Entry 9I0M (electron microscopy, 3.01 A resolution); this record covers chains E and F of the 8 polymer chains in the assembly.

[Chain E (and F)]
Name: Inosine-5'-monophosphate dehydrogenase
From: Mycolicibacterium smegmatis MC2 155
Notes: EC 1.1.1.205; chain F of this document is another copy of the same molecule, construct and numbering; everything in this record applies to it too
Reference sequence: A0QSU3 (A0QSU3_MYCS2); residues 1-513 here = UniProt positions 1-513
Amino-acid sequence (513 residues; numbered 1 to 513; the number before each row is that of its first residue):
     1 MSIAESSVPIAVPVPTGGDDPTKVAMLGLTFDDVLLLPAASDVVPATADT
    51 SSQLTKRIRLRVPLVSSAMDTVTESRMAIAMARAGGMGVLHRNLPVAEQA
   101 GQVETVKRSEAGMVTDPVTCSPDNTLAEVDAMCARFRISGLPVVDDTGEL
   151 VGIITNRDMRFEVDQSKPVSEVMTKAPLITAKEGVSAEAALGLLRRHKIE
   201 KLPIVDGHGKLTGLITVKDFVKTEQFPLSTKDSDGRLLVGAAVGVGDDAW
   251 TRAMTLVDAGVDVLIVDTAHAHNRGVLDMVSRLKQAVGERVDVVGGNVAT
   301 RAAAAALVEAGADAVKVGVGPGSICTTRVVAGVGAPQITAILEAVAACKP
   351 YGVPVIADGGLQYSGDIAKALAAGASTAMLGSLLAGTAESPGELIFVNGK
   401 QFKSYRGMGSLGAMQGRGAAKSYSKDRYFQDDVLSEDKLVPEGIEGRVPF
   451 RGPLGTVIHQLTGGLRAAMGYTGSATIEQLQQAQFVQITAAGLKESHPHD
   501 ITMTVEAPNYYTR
Unresolved in the structure: 1-11, 110-222, 416-438, 513
Metal / ion sites: K+ site 1: Gly320, Gly322, Cys325 (shared with 2 residues of chain H); K+ site 2: Glu495, Ser496 (shared with Gly320(F), Gly322(F), Cys325(F) of chain F)
Ligand contacts: inosinic acid (IMP): Ser67, Met69, Lys316, Pro321, Gly322, Ser323, Ile324, Cys325, Asp358, Gly359, Gly360, Leu361, Met379, Leu380, Gly381, Ser382, Tyr405, Gly407, Met408, Gly409, Ser410, Glu442, Gly443

[Interface between chain E and chain F]
Residue-residue contacts (105):
  Met26(E) - Pro15(F)
  Leu27(E) - Pro15(F)  hydrogen bond (backbone-backbone)
  Leu27(E) - Thr16(F)
  Leu29(E) - Thr16(F)
  Leu35(E) - Arg328(F)
  Leu35(E) - Gly334(F)
  Leu36(E) - Gly332(F)  hydrogen bond (backbone-backbone)
  Leu36(E) - Val333(F)
  Leu36(E) - Gly334(F)  hydrogen bond (backbone-backbone)
  Leu37(E) - Ala25(F)  hydrophobic
  Pro38(E) - His270(F)
  Pro38(E) - Thr300(F)
  Pro38(E) - Val333(F)  hydrophobic
  Ala39(E) - His270(F)  hydrogen bond (backbone-side chain)
  Ala39(E) - His272(F)
  Ala40(E) - His272(F)  hydrogen bond (backbone-side chain)
  Ser41(E) - His270(F)
  Ser41(E) - His272(F)  hydrogen bond (backbone-backbone)
  Ser41(E) - Asn273(F)
  Ser41(E) - Arg274(F)
  Asp42(E) - Arg274(F)
  Arg301(E) - Pro13(F)
  Arg301(E) - Asp19(F)  salt bridge
  Thr339(E) - Thr16(F)  hydrogen bond (side chain-backbone)
  Leu342(E) - Thr16(F)
  Leu342(E) - Gly17(F)
  Glu343(E) - Gly17(F)
  Glu343(E) - Gly18(F)  hydrogen bond (side chain-backbone)
  Tyr363(E) - Val329(F)
  Ser364(E) - Val330(F)  hydrogen bond (side chain-backbone)
  Gly365(E) - Val329(F)  hydrogen bond (backbone-backbone)
  Gly365(E) - Val330(F)  hydrogen bond (backbone-backbone)
  Gly365(E) - Ala331(F)
  Gly365(E) - Gly332(F)
  Ala368(E) - Ala331(F)
  Lys369(E) - Gly332(F)
  Ala372(E) - Lys23(F)  hydrogen bond (backbone-side chain)
  Gly463(E) - Val440(F)
  Gly464(E) - Val330(F)
  Gly464(E) - Ala331(F)
  Ala467(E) - Glu442(F)
  Ala468(E) - Ala331(F)
  Tyr471(E) - Ala269(F)
  Tyr471(E) - His270(F)  hydrogen bond (backbone-side chain)
  Tyr471(E) - Thr327(F)
  Tyr471(E) - Val333(F)  hydrophobic
  Tyr471(E) - Glu442(F)
  Gln481(E) - Lys23(F)  hydrogen bond (backbone-side chain)
  Gln482(E) - Lys23(F)
  Ala483(E) - Lys23(F)  hydrogen bond (backbone-side chain)
  Gln484(E) - Thr22(F)  hydrogen bond (side chain-backbone)
  Gln484(E) - Lys23(F)
  Gln484(E) - Ala25(F)
  Phe485(E) - Lys23(F)  hydrogen bond (backbone-backbone)
  Phe485(E) - Val24(F)
  Phe485(E) - Ala25(F)  hydrogen bond (backbone-backbone)
  Phe485(E) - Met26(F)
  Val486(E) - Met26(F)
  Val486(E) - Gly28(F)
  Val486(E) - Gly334(F)
  Gln487(E) - Val24(F)
  Gln487(E) - Met26(F)  hydrogen bond (backbone-backbone)
  Gln487(E) - Leu27(F)
  Gln487(E) - Gly28(F)  hydrogen bond (backbone-backbone)
  Ile488(E) - Pro336(F)  hydrophobic
  Thr489(E) - Asp33(F)  hydrogen bond
  Ala491(E) - Thr30(F)
  Ala491(E) - Asp32(F)
  Ala491(E) - Asp33(F)
  Gly492(E) - Thr30(F)
  Gly492(E) - Arg328(F)  hydrogen bond (backbone-side chain)
  Lys494(E) - Asp32(F)  salt bridge
  Lys494(E) - Leu493(F)
  Glu495(E) - Thr30(F)  hydrogen bond
  Glu495(E) - Pro321(F)
  Glu495(E) - Arg328(F)  salt bridge
  Glu495(E) - Pro336(F)
  Ser496(E) - Cys325(F)
  Ser496(E) - Arg328(F)  hydrogen bond
  Ser496(E) - Val329(F)
  His497(E) - Val329(F)
  Pro498(E) - Ser323(F)
  Pro498(E) - Thr326(F)
  Pro498(E) - Ile444(F)  hydrophobic
  His499(E) - Pro321(F)  hydrogen bond (side chain-backbone)
  His499(E) - Gly322(F)
  His499(E) - Ser323(F)  hydrogen bond (backbone-backbone)
  His499(E) - Gln362(F)
  Asp500(E) - Gln362(F)  hydrogen bond
  Ile501(E) - Ser323(F)
  Ile501(E) - Ile444(F)  hydrophobic
  Ile501(E) - Gly446(F)
  Thr502(E) - Gly446(F)
  Thr502(E) - Arg447(F)  hydrogen bond (backbone-backbone)
  Met503(E) - Ile444(F)  hydrophobic
  Met503(E) - Glu445(F)
  Thr504(E) - Glu445(F)  hydrogen bond (backbone-backbone)
  Thr504(E) - Gly446(F)
  Thr504(E) - Arg447(F)  hydrogen bond
  Val505(E) - Glu445(F)
  Pro508(E) - Pro441(F)  hydrophobic
  Asn509(E) - Val330(F)
  Asn509(E) - Val440(F)
  Asn509(E) - Pro441(F)  hydrogen bond (side chain-backbone)
  Tyr510(E) - Val329(F)  hydrophobic
Interface residues without a listed pair, chain E (58 interface residues in all): Val43, Ala346, Ala373, Gln460, Gly470, Ala507
Interface residues without a listed pair, chain F (58 interface residues in all): Val14, Ala299, Val319, Gly320, Ile324, Ala335, Gln337, Gly360, Tyr363, Tyr405, Leu411, Gly443, Val448

[Summary]
Chain E and chain F each contribute 58 residues to their interface; the contacts include 31 hydrogen bonds and
3 salt bridges. Polar pairs include Arg301(E)-Asp19(F), Lys494(E)-Asp32(F) and Glu495(E)-Arg328(F). Bound to
chain E: inosinic acid.
Both chains are Inosine-5'-monophosphate dehydrogenase (Mycolicibacterium smegmatis MC2 155). Entry 9I0M
(Mycobacterium smegmatis inosine monophosphate dehydrogenase (IMPDH) saturating ATP+IMP-bound form, extended)
was determined by electron microscopy together with 9I0K and 9I0L from the same study.
